3O57 - chain A; structure by X-ray diffraction, 2.00 A resolution.

== Chain A ==
Protein: cAMP-specific 3', 5'-cyclic phosphodiesterase 4B
Organism: Homo sapiens
Notes: EC 3.1.4.17; fragment: Catalytic domain
Reference sequence: Q07343 (PDE4B_HUMAN); residues 152-503 here correspond to UniProt positions 324-675 (UniProt number = residue number + 172)
Sequence (353 residues; each row starts with the number of its first residue):
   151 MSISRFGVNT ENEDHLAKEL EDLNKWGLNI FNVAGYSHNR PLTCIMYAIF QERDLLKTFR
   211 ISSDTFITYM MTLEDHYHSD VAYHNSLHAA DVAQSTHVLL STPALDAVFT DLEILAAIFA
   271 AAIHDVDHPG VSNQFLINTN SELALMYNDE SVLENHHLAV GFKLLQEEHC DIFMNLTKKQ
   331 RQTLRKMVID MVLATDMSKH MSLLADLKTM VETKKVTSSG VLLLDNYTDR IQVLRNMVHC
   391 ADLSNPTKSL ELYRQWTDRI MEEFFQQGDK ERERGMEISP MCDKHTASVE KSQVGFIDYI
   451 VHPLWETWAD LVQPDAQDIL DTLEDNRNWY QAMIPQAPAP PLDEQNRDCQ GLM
Not modelled in the structure: 151, 488-503
Sequence notes: initiating methionine (151); engineered mutation Ala482 (Ser654 in Q07343), Ala487 (Ser659 in Q07343), Ala489 (Ser661 in Q07343)
Ion coordination: Zn2+: His238, His274, Asp275, Asp392; Mg2+ near Asp275 (its only coordinating residue here)
Ligand contacts:
  - arsenic (ARS), molecule 1: Phe156, Leu166, Leu170, Cys194, Tyr197
  - arsenic (ARS), molecule 2: Ser429, Met431, Cys432
  - ZG2 (5-[5-benzyl-4-(2-oxo-2-pyrrolidin-1-ylethyl)-1,3-oxazol-2-yl]-1-ethyl-N-(tetrahydro-2H-pyran-4-yl)-1H-pyrazolo[3,4-b]pyridin-4-amine): Tyr233, His234, Ser282, Thr345, Met347, Asp392, Leu393, Asn395, Pro396, Tyr403, Trp406, Thr407, Ile410, Phe414, Met431, Ser442, Gln443, Gly445, Phe446, Tyr449

== In short ==
Ligands of chain A: arsenic and compound ZG2. His238, His274, Asp275 and Asp392 form the Zn2+ site.
Chain A is cAMP-specific 3', 5'-cyclic phosphodiesterase 4B (Homo sapiens); the structure, Catalytic domain of
human phosphodiesterase 4b2b in complex with a 5-heterocycle pyrazolopyridine inhibitor, was determined by
X-ray diffraction together with 3O56 from the same study.
